PDB entry 8X7N | X-ray diffraction, 3.67 A resolution | chains A and B

# Chain A
Molecule: Conjugative transfer: aggregate stability
Organism: Salmonella enterica subsp. enterica serovar Typhimurium str. LT2
UniProtKB: Q93GM7 (Q93GM7_SALTY); residues 170-290 here = UniProt positions 170-290
Sequence (135 residues; numbered 156 to 290; the number before each row is that of its first residue):
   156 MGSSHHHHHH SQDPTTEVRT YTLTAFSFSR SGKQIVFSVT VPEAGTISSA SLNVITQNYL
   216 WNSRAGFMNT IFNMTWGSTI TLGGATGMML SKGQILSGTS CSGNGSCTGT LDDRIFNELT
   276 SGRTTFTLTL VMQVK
Unresolved in the structure: 156-171, 290
Cystine bridges: Cys256-Cys262
Sequence notes: initiating methionine (156); expression tag (157-169)

# Chain B
Molecule: Nb-TraN
Organism: synthetic construct
Sequence (123 residues; each row starts with the number of its first residue):
     1 MQVQLQESGG GLVQAGGSLR LSCAASGTIF DGVDMGWYRQ APGKEREFVA GITAGSSTYY
    61 ADSVKGRFTI SRDNAKNTVY LQMNSLKPED TAVYYCAAYP LDEIGSHDPH SYWGQGTQVT
   121 VSS
Unresolved in the structure: 1-3
Cystine bridges: Cys23-Cys96

# Interface between chain A and chain B
Residue-residue contacts - 29 pairs, chain A then chain B:
  Gln212(A) - Tyr38(B)
  Gln212(A) - Phe48(B)
  Asn213(A) - Arg46(B)
  Tyr214(A) - Asp34(B)  hydrogen bond
  Tyr214(A) - Tyr38(B)
  Tyr214(A) - Tyr99(B)  hydrophobic
  Tyr214(A) - Leu101(B)
  Trp216(A) - Tyr99(B)
  Trp216(A) - Pro109(B)
  Trp216(A) - His110(B)
  Trp216(A) - Ser111(B)
  Thr230(A) - Tyr59(B)  hydrogen bond
  Trp231(A) - Met35(B)
  Trp231(A) - Gly36(B)
  Trp231(A) - Tyr38(B)  hydrogen bond
  Trp231(A) - Phe48(B)
  Trp231(A) - Gly51(B)
  Trp231(A) - Ile52(B)
  Trp231(A) - Tyr59(B)  hydrophobic
  Trp231(A) - Tyr99(B)  hydrophobic
  Gly232(A) - Tyr59(B)
  Thr263(A) - Asp108(B)
  Thr263(A) - Pro109(B)
  Gly264(A) - Asp108(B)
  Thr265(A) - Asp108(B)  hydrogen bond (backbone-side chain)
  Leu266(A) - Asp108(B)  hydrogen bond (backbone-side chain)
  Leu266(A) - Pro109(B)
  Arg269(A) - Asp108(B)  salt bridge
  Arg269(A) - Ser111(B)  hydrogen bond
Also at the interface, not in a pair above, chain A (14 interface residues in all): Asn217, Ser233
Also at the interface, not in a pair above, chain B (16 interface residues in all): Thr53

# In short
The interface between chain A and chain B involves 14 residues on one side and 16 on the other, with 6
hydrogen bonds and 1 salt bridge. Among the polar pairs are Arg269(A)-Asp108(B), Tyr214(A)-Asp34(B) and
Thr230(A)-Tyr59(B).
Chain A is Conjugative transfer: aggregate stability (Salmonella enterica subsp. enterica serovar Typhimurium
str. LT2) and chain B is Nb-TraN (synthetic construct); the structure, Cell-cell adhesion Nanobody/Antigen
Pair, was determined by X-ray diffraction.
